8YJM - chains A and D of the 7 polymer chains in the assembly; structure by X-ray diffraction, 4.15 A resolution (low resolution: residue-level contacts below are approximate; hydrogen-bond / salt-bridge calls are withheld).

== Chain A ==
Protein: FACT complex subunit SPT16
From: Homo sapiens
UniProtKB: Q9Y5B9 (SP16H_HUMAN); numbering as in UniProt (aligned over 644-988)
Sequence (350 residues; each row starts with the number of its first residue):
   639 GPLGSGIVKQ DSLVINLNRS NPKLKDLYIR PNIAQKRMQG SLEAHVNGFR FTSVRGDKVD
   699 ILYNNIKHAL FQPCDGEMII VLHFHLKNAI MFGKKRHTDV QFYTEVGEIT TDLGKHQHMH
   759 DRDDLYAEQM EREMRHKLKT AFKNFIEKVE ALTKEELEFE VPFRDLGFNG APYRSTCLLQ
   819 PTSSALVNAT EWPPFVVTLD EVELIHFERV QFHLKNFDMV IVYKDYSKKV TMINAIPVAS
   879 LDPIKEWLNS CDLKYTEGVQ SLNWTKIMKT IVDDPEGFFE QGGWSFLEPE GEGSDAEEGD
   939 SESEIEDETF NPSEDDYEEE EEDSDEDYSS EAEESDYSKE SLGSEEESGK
Unresolved in the structure: 639-644, 929-939, 966-988
Sequence notes: expression tag (639-643)
UniProt features mapped onto this chain:
  - modified residue: S650 (Phosphoserine), S658 (Phosphoserine), K732 (N6-acetyllysine), K786 (N6-acetyllysine), T903 (Phosphothreonine), K904 (N6-acetyllysine), S979 (Phosphoserine), S982 (Phosphoserine), S986 (Phosphoserine)
  - cross-link: K647 (Glycyl lysine isopeptide (Lys-Gly) (interchain with G-Cter in SUMO2))
  - natural variant: R734 (R734W: In NEDDFAC; uncertain significance)

== Chain D ==
Protein: Histone H4
From: Homo sapiens
UniProtKB: P62805 (H4_HUMAN); residues 0-102 here correspond to UniProt positions 1-103 (UniProt number = residue number + 1)
Sequence (103 residues; each row starts with the number of its first residue; numbering starts at 0):
     0 MSGRGKGGKG LGKGGAKRHR KVLRDNIQGI TKPAIRRLAR RGGVKRISGL IYEETRGVLK
    60 VFLENVIRDA VTYTEHAKRK TVTAMDVVYA LKRQGRTLYG FGG
Unresolved in the structure: 0-22, 94-102
UniProt features mapped onto this chain:
  - DNA-binding region: K16 to K20
  - modified residue: S1 (N-acetylserine), R3 (Asymmetric dimethylarginine), K5 (N6-(2-hydroxyisobutyryl)lysine), K8 (N6-(2-hydroxyisobutyryl)lysine), K12 (N6-(2-hydroxyisobutyryl)lysine), K16 (N6-(2-hydroxyisobutyryl)lysine), K20 (N6,N6,N6-trimethyllysine), K31 (N6-(2-hydroxyisobutyryl)lysine), K44 (N6-(2-hydroxyisobutyryl)lysine), S47 (Phosphoserine), Y51 (Phosphotyrosine), K59 (N6-(2-hydroxyisobutyryl)lysine), K77 (N6-(2-hydroxyisobutyryl)lysine), K79 (N6-(2-hydroxyisobutyryl)lysine), T80 (Phosphothreonine), Y88 (Phosphotyrosine), K91 (N6-(2-hydroxyisobutyryl)lysine)
  - cross-link (Glycyl lysine isopeptide (Lys-Gly)): K12 (interchain with G-Cter in SUMO2), K20 (interchain with G-Cter in SUMO2), K31 (interchain with G-Cter in SUMO2), K59 (interchain with G-Cter in SUMO2), K79 (interchain with G-Cter in SUMO2), K91 (interchain with G-Cter in SUMO2)

== How chain A and chain D interact ==
Pairs across the interface - 27 pairs, chain A then chain D:
  M716(A) - S47(D)
  M716(A) - G48(D)
  M716(A) - L49(D)
  E746(A) - G48(D)
  I747(A) - S47(D)
  I747(A) - G48(D)
  T748(A) - R45(D)
  T748(A) - I46(D)
  T749(A) - R45(D)
  T749(A) - I46(D)
  T749(A) - Y51(D)
  D750(A) - K44(D)
  D750(A) - R45(D)
  L751(A) - R35(D)
  L751(A) - A38(D)
  L751(A) - R39(D)
  L751(A) - V43(D)
  L751(A) - K44(D)
  G752(A) - R39(D)
  Q755(A) - R35(D)
  H758(A) - P32(D)
  H758(A) - R35(D)
  H758(A) - R36(D)
  H758(A) - R39(D)
  D762(A) - K31(D)
  D762(A) - P32(D)
  E766(A) - K31(D)
Other interface residues (no listed pair), chain A (16 interface residues in all): G714, E715, D759, E769

== In short ==
Chain A and chain D form an interface of 16 and 14 residues respectively. Curated annotation (UniProt) lists a
DNA-binding region on chain D.
Chain A is FACT complex subunit SPT16 and chain D is Histone H4, both from Homo sapiens; the structure,
Structure of human SPT16 MD-CTD and MCM2 HBD chaperoning a histone H3-H4 tetramer and a single ..., was
determined by X-ray diffraction (same publication as 8YJF).
